PDB entry 3CCL | X-ray diffraction, 2.90 A resolution | chains 1 and 0 of the 31 polymer chains in the assembly

Chain 1:
Molecule: 50S ribosomal protein L37e
Organism: Haloarcula marismortui
UniProt: P32410 (RL37_HALMA); residues 0-56 here correspond to UniProt positions 1-57 (UniProt number = residue number + 1)
Amino-acid sequence (57 residues; row label = number of the first residue in the row; numbering starts at 0):
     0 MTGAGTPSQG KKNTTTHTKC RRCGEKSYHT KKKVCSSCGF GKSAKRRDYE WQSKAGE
Unresolved in the structure: 0
Bound ions: Sr2+ site 1: Lys-10, Asn-12 (shared with U862(0) of chain 0); Cd2+: Cys-19, Cys-22, Cys-34, Cys-37; Sr2+ site 2 near Asp-47 (its only coordinating residue here)

Chain 0:
Molecule: 23S ribosomal RNA
Organism: Haloarcula marismortui
Notes: engineered mutation(s): G2099A, U2535C
Sequence (2923 nucleotides; row label = number of the first residue in the row):
     1 GUUGGCUACU AUGCCAGCUG GUGGAUUGCU CGGCUCAGGC GCUGAUGAAG GACGUGCCAA
    61 GCUGCGAUAA GCUGUGGGGA GCCGCACGGA GGCGAAGAAC CACAGAUUUC CGAAUGAGAA
   121 UCUCUCUAAC AAUUGCUUCG CGCAAUGAGG AACCCCGAGA ACUGAAACAU CUCAGUAUCG
   181 GGAGGAACAG AAAACGCAAC GUGAUGUCGU UAGUAACCGC GAGUGAACGC GAUACAGCCC
   241 AAACCGAAGC CCUCACGGGC AAUGUGGUGU CAGGGCUACC UCUCAUCAGC CGACCGUCUU
   301 CACGAAGUCU CUUGGAAUAG AGCGUGAUAC AGGGUGACAA CCCCGUACUG AAGACCAGUA
   361 CGCUGUGCGG UAGUGCCAGA GUAGCGGGGG UUGGAUAUCC CUCGCGAAUA ACGCAGGCAU
   421 CGACUGCGAA GGCUAAACAC AACCUGAGAC CGAUAGUGAA CAAGUAGUGU GAACGAACGC
   481 UGCAAAGUAC CCUCAGAAGG GAGGCGAAAU AGAGCAUGAA AUCAGUUGGC GAUCGAGCGA
   541 CAGGGCAUAC AAGGUCCCUU GACGAAUGAC CGAGACGCGA GUCUCCAGUA AGACUCACGG
   601 GAAGCCGAUG UUCUGUCGUA CGUUUUGAAA AACGAGCCAG GGAGUGUGUC UGUAUGGCAA
   661 GUCUAACCGG AGUAUCCGGG GAGGCACAGG GAAACCGACA UGGCCGCAGG GCUUUGCCCG
   721 AGGGCCGCCG UCUUCAAGGG CGGGGAGCCA UGUGGACACG ACCCGAAUCC GGACGAUCUA
   781 CGCAUGGACA AGAUGAAGCG UGCCGAAAGG CACGUGGAAG UCUGUUAGAG UUGGUGUCCU
   841 ACAAUACCCU CUCGUGAUCU AUGUGUAGGG GUGAAAGGCC CAUCGAGUCC GGCAACAGCU
   901 GGUUCCAAUC GAAACAUGUC GAAGCAUGAC CUCCGCCGAG GUAGUCUGUG AGGUAGAGCG
   961 ACCGAUUGGU GUGUCCGCCU CCGAGAGGAG UCGGCACACC UGUCAAACUC CAAACUUACA
  1021 GACGCUGUUU GACGCGGGGA UUCCGGUGCG CGGGGUAAGC CUGUGUACCA GGAGGGGAAC
  1081 AACCCAGAGA UAGGUUAAGG UCCCCAAGUG UGGAUUAAGU GUAAUCCUCU GAAGGUGGUC
  1141 UCGAGCCCUA GACAGCCGGG AGGUGAGCUU AGAAGCAGCU ACCCUCUAAG AAAAGCGUAA
  1201 CAGCUUACCG GCCGAGGUUU GAGGCGCCCA AAAUGAUCGG GACUCAAAUC CACCACCGAG
  1261 ACCUGUCCGU ACCACUCAUA CUGGUAAUCG AGUAGAUUGG CGCUCUAAUU GGAUGGAAGC
  1321 AGGGGCGAGA GCUCCUGUGG ACCGAUUAGU GACGAAAAUC CUGGCCAUAG UAGCAGCGAU
  1381 AGUCGGGUGA GAACCCCGAC GGCCUAAUGG AUAAGGGUUC CUCAGCACUG CUGAUCAGCU
  1441 GAGGGUUAGC CGGUCCUAAG UCUCACCGCA ACUCGACUGA GACGAAAUGG GAAACAGGUU
  1501 AAUAUUCCUG UGCCAUCAUG CAGUGAAAGU UGACGCCCUG GGGUCGAUCA CGCCGGGCAU
  1561 UCGCCCGGUC GAACCGUCCA ACUCCGUGGA AGCCGUAAUG GCAGGAAGCG GACGAACGGC
  1621 GGCAUAGGGA AACGUGAUUC AACCUGGGGC CCAUGAAAAG ACGAGCAUGA UGUCCGUACC
  1681 GAGAACCGAC ACAGGUGUCC AUGGCGGCGA AAGCCAAGGC CUGUCGGGAG CAACCAACGU
  1741 UAGGGAAUUC GGCAAGUUAG UCCCGUACCU UCGGAAGAAG GGAUGCCUGC UCCGGAACGG
  1801 AGCAGGUCGC AGUGACUCGG AAGCUCGGAC UGUCUAGUAA CAACAUAGGU GACCGCAAAU
  1861 CCGCAAGGAC UCGUACGGUC ACUGAAUCCU GCCCAGUGCA GGUAUCUGAA CACCUCGUAC
  1921 AAGAGGACGA AGGACCUGUC AACGGCGGGG GUAACUAUGA CCCUCUUAAG GUAGCGUAGU
  1981 ACCUUGCCGC AUCAGUAGCG GCUUGCAUGA AUGGAUUAAC CAGAGCUUCA CUGUCCCAAC
  2041 GUUGGGCCCG GUGAACUGUA CAUUCCAGUG CGGAGUCUGG AGACACCCAG GGGGAAGCAA
  2101 AGACCCUAUG GAGCUUUACU GCAGGCUGUC GCUGAGACGU GGUCGCCGAU GUGCAGCAUA
  2161 GGUAGGAGUC GUUACAGAGG UACCCGCGCU AGCGGGCCAC CCAGACAACA GUGAAAUACU
  2221 ACCCGUCGGU GACUGCGACU CUCACUCCGG GAGGAGGACA CCGAUAGCCG GGCAGUUUGA
  2281 CUGGGGCGGU ACGCGCUCGA AAAGAUAUCG AGCGCGCCCU AUGGUCAUCU CAGCCGGGAC
  2341 AGAGACCCGG CGAAGAGUGC AAGAGCAAAA GAUGACUUGA CAGUGUUCUU CCCAACGAGG
  2401 AACGCUGACG CGAAAGCGUG GUCUAGCGAA CCAAUUAGCC UGCUUGAUGC GGGCAAUUGA
  2461 UGACAGAAAA GCUACCCUAG GGAUAACAGA GUCGUCACUC GCAAGAGCAC AUAUCGACCG
  2521 AGUGGCUUGC UACCCCGAUG UCGGUUCCCU CCAUCCUGCC CGUGCAGAAG CGGGCAAGGG
  2581 UGAGGUUGUU CGCCUAUUAA AGGAGGUCGU GAGCUGGGUU UAGACCGUCG UGAGACAGGU
  2641 CGGCUGCUAU CUACUGGGUG UGUAAUGGUG UCUGACAAGA ACGACCGUAU AGUACGAGAG
  2701 GAACUACGGU UGGUGGCCAC UGGUGUACCG GUUGUUCGAG AGAGCACGUG CCGGGUAGCC
  2761 ACGCCACACG GGGUAAGAGC UGAACGCAUC UAAGCUCGAA ACCCACUUGG AAAAGAGACA
  2821 CCGCCGAGGU CCCGCGUACA AGACGCGGUC GAUAGACUCG GGGUGUGCGC GUCGAGGUAA
  2881 CGAGACGUUA AGCCCACGAG CACUAACAGA CCAAAGCCAU CAU
Unresolved in the structure: 1-9, 126-127, 715, 971-998, 1560, 1952-1963, 2137-2236, 2339-2343, 2665-2666, 2915-2923
Modified / non-standard residues: 1MA (6-hydro-1-methyladenosine-5'-monophosphate) at position 628, OMU (o2'-methyluridine 5'-monophosphate) at position 2587, OMG (o2'-methylguanosine-5'-monophosphate) at position 2588, UR3 (3-methyluridine-5'-monophoshate) at position 2619, PSU (pseudouridine-5'-monophosphate) at position 2621
Bound ions: Mg2+ site 1 near G28 (its only coordinating residue here); Na+ site 1: C40, G41, C443; Na+ site 2 near G56 (its only coordinating residue here); Na+ site 3: G66, U108; Sr2+ site 1: C85, A86; Mg2+ site 2 near U115 (its only coordinating residue here); Na+ site 4: C130, U146; Na+ site 5: C141, G142; Sr2+ site 2: G147 (shared with 1 residue of chain M); Mg2+ site 3: C162, U2276; K+ site 1: C162, U163, U172; Na+ site 6: A165, A166, A167; 69 more Mg2+ sites not listed; 55 more Na+ sites not listed; 58 more Sr2+ sites not listed; 1 more K+ sites not listed

Interface between chain 1 and chain 0:
Residue-residue contacts (116; chain 1 residue first):
  Thr-1(1) / A1836(0)  hydrogen bond to the sugar
  Thr-1(1) / G1837(0)  hydrogen bond to the phosphate
  Gly-2(1) / U845(0)  sugar contact
  Gly-2(1) / A1836(0)  sugar contact
  Gly-2(1) / G1837(0)  base contact
  Ala-3(1) / A882(0)  sugar contact
  Ala-3(1) / A1836(0)  hydrogen bond to the sugar
  Ala-3(1) / G1837(0)  hydrogen bond to the base
  Gly-4(1) / U845(0)  phosphate contact
  Gly-4(1) / A882(0)  base contact
  Gly-4(1) / G1837(0)  base contact
  Thr-5(1) / A843(0)  sugar contact
  Thr-5(1) / U845(0)  hydrogen bond to the phosphate
  Thr-5(1) / A882(0)  base contact
  Thr-5(1) / G1688(0)  hydrogen bond to the sugar
  Thr-5(1) / G1694(0)  hydrogen bond to the base
  Pro-6(1) / U845(0)  phosphate contact
  Pro-6(1) / A846(0)  phosphate contact
  Pro-6(1) / G1694(0)  sugar contact
  Pro-6(1) / G1695(0)  hydrogen bond to the sugar
  Ser-7(1) / C778(0)  sugar contact
  Ser-7(1) / A1836(0)  base contact
  Gln-8(1) / C1687(0)  hydrogen bond to the sugar
  Gln-8(1) / G1688(0)  sugar contact
  Gly-9(1) / C1687(0)  hydrogen bond to the base
  Gly-9(1) / G1694(0)  base contact
  Gly-9(1) / G1695(0)  hydrogen bond to the base
  Gly-9(1) / U1696(0)  sugar contact
  Lys-10(1) / U779(0)  salt bridge to the phosphate
  Lys-10(1) / G1695(0)  sugar contact
  Lys-11(1) / U777(0)  base contact
  Lys-11(1) / C778(0)  sugar contact
  Lys-11(1) / C881(0)  hydrogen bond to the base
  Lys-11(1) / C1687(0)  sugar contact
  Asn-12(1) / U777(0)  hydrogen bond to the base
  Asn-12(1) / U862(0)  phosphate contact
  Asn-12(1) / A1414(0)  hydrogen bond to the sugar
  Asn-12(1) / G1415(0)  sugar contact
  Thr-13(1) / U777(0)  hydrogen bond to the base
  Thr-14(1) / G1415(0)  hydrogen bond to the phosphate
  Thr-15(1) / U470(0)  sugar contact
  Thr-15(1) / U777(0)  base contact
  His-16(1) / U470(0)  sugar contact
  His-16(1) / G471(0)  hydrogen bond to the sugar
  His-16(1) / G775(0)  salt bridge to the phosphate
  Thr-17(1) / A120(0)  base contact
  Lys-18(1) / A52(0)  sugar contact
  Lys-18(1) / A120(0)  hydrogen bond to the sugar
  Lys-18(1) / U121(0)  base contact
  Cys-19(1) / U121(0)  base contact
  Arg-20(1) / C111(0)  hydrogen bond to the sugar
  Arg-20(1) / G112(0)  salt bridge to the phosphate
  Arg-20(1) / A119(0)  base contact
  Arg-20(1) / A120(0)  salt bridge to the phosphate
  Arg-20(1) / U121(0)  sugar contact
  Arg-21(1) / G50(0)  hydrogen bond to the base
  Arg-21(1) / G112(0)  sugar contact
  Arg-21(1) / A113(0)  salt bridge to the phosphate
  Cys-22(1) / G51(0)  sugar contact
  Gly-23(1) / G51(0)  hydrogen bond to the sugar
  Gly-23(1) / U121(0)  base contact
  Lys-25(1) / U470(0)  phosphate contact
  Lys-25(1) / G471(0)  salt bridge to the phosphate
  Ser-26(1) / G471(0)  hydrogen bond to the phosphate
  Ser-26(1) / A472(0)  hydrogen bond to the phosphate
  Tyr-27(1) / A120(0)  hydrogen bond to the phosphate
  His-28(1) / G775(0)  salt bridge to the phosphate
  His-28(1) / A776(0)  salt bridge to the phosphate
  Thr-29(1) / A120(0)  hydrogen bond to the base
  Lys-30(1) / G863(0)  salt bridge to the phosphate
  Lys-30(1) / U864(0)  salt bridge to the phosphate
  Lys-31(1) / A776(0)  salt bridge to the phosphate
  Lys-32(1) / A120(0)  salt bridge to the phosphate
  Ser-35(1) / G471(0)  hydrogen bond to the sugar
  Ser-35(1) / A472(0)  sugar contact
  Ser-35(1) / C774(0)  phosphate contact
  Ser-35(1) / G775(0)  phosphate contact
  Ser-36(1) / A472(0)  phosphate contact
  Phe-39(1) / G112(0)  phosphate contact
  Phe-39(1) / A113(0)  phosphate contact
  Lys-41(1) / U1473(0)  hydrogen bond to the base
  Lys-41(1) / C1474(0)  phosphate contact
  Ser-42(1) / U1473(0)  hydrogen bond to the base
  Ala-43(1) / A113(0)  phosphate contact
  Ala-43(1) / A148(0)  sugar contact
  Lys-44(1) / A148(0)  salt bridge to the phosphate
  Lys-44(1) / G149(0)  phosphate contact
  Lys-44(1) / G182(0)  salt bridge to the phosphate
  Arg-45(1) / A49(0)  base contact
  Arg-45(1) / G50(0)  base contact
  Arg-45(1) / G149(0)  hydrogen bond to the phosphate
  Arg-46(1) / A472(0)  hydrogen bond to the sugar
  Arg-46(1) / A473(0)  salt bridge to the phosphate
  Arg-46(1) / A773(0)  hydrogen bond to the sugar
  Arg-46(1) / C774(0)  salt bridge to the phosphate
  Tyr-48(1) / C179(0)  phosphate contact
  Tyr-48(1) / G772(0)  sugar contact
  Tyr-48(1) / A773(0)  hydrogen bond to the phosphate
  Glu-49(1) / U178(0)  phosphate contact
  Glu-49(1) / C179(0)  hydrogen bond to the phosphate
  Trp-50(1) / U178(0)  phosphate contact
  Trp-50(1) / G771(0)  base contact
  Trp-50(1) / G772(0)  hydrogen bond to the sugar
  Trp-50(1) / A773(0)  sugar contact
  Trp-50(1) / C890(0)  hydrogen bond to the sugar
  Trp-50(1) / G891(0)  sugar contact
  Gln-51(1) / A473(0)  hydrogen bond to the phosphate
  Ser-52(1) / G891(0)  sugar contact
  Lys-53(1) / G891(0)  salt bridge to the phosphate
  Lys-53(1) / G892(0)  salt bridge to the phosphate
  Lys-53(1) / C893(0)  hydrogen bond to the phosphate
  Lys-53(1) / A894(0)  salt bridge to the phosphate
  Ala-54(1) / A177(0)  phosphate contact
  Ala-54(1) / U178(0)  phosphate contact
  Ala-54(1) / G891(0)  phosphate contact
  Ala-54(1) / G892(0)  hydrogen bond to the phosphate
Interface residues without a listed pair, chain 1 (48 interface residues in all): Glu-56
Interface residues without a listed pair, chain 0 (59 interface residues in all): A114, A152, G181, A844, U883, A1413

Overview:
The interface between chain 1 and chain 0 involves 48 residues on one side and 59 on the other, with 38
hydrogen bonds and 19 salt bridges. Among the polar pairs are Ala-3(1)/G1837(0), Thr-5(1)/G1694(0) and
Gly-9(1)/C1687(0). C85(0) and A86(0) form the Sr2+ site 1.
Chain 1 is 50S ribosomal protein L37e and chain 0 is 23S ribosomal RNA, both from Haloarcula marismortui; the
structure, Structure of Anisomycin resistant 50S Ribosomal Subunit: 23S rRNA mutation U2535C. Density for
Anisomycin is visible ..., was determined by X-ray diffraction (same publication as 3CC2, 3CC4, 3CC7, 3CCE,
3CCJ, 3CCM and 6 further entries).
